Entry 7NT6 (electron microscopy, 4.30 A resolution (low resolution: residue-level contacts below are approximate; hydrogen-bond / salt-bridge calls are withheld)); this record covers chains K and X of the 17 polymer chains in the assembly.

== Chain K ==
Molecule: Nucleoprotein
Source organism: Nipah virus
Reference sequence: Q9IK92 (NCAP_NIPAV); residues 1-532 here = UniProt positions 1-532
Amino-acid sequence (554 residues; numbered -21 to 532; the number before each row is that of its first residue; numbers below 1 keep their minus sign (Met-21 is residue -21)):
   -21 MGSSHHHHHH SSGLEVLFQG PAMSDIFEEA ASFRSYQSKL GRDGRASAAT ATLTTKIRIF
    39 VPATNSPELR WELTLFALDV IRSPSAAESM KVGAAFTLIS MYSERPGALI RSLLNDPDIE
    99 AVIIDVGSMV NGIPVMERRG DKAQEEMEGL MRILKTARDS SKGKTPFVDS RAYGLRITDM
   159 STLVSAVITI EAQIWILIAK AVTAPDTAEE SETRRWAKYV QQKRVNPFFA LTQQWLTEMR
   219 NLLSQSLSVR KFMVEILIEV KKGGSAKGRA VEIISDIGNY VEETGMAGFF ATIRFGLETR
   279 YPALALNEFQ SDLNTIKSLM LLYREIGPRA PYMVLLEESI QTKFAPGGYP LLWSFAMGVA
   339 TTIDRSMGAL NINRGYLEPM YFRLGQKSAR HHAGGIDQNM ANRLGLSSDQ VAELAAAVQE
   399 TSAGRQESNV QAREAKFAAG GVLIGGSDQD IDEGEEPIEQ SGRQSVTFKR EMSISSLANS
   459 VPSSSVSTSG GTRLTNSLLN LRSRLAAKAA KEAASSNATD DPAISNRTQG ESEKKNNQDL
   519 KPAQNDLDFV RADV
Disordered / not traced: -21 to 3, 394-532
Construct notes: initiating methionine (-21); expression tag (-20 to 0)
Swiss-Prot annotation at these positions:
  - binding site (RNA): Lys178, Arg193, Tyr258, Arg352

== Chain X ==
Molecule: 48-nt RNA strand
Source organism: Escherichia coli BL21(DE3)
Sequence (48 nucleotides; each row starts with the number of its first residue):
     1 UUUUUUUUUU UUUUUUUUUU UUUUUUUUUU UUUUUUUUUU UUUUUUUU

== How chain K and chain X interact ==
Contacting residue pairs (12; chain K residue first):
  Thr181(K) with U20(X)
  Lys196(K) with U25(X)
  Asn257(K) with U24(X)
  Tyr258(K) with U24(X)
  Ala265(K) with U21(X)
  Gly266(K) with U21(X)
  Pro324(K) with U20(X)
  Ser344(K) with U22(X)
  Met345(K) with U22(X)
  Leu348(K) with U21(X); U22(X)
  Asn349(K) with U21(X)
Other interface residues (no listed pair), chain K (15 interface residues in all): Gln200, Ala323, Gly325, Ala347

== In short ==
15 residues of chain K and 5 residues of chain X are in contact. UniProt lists 4 RNA-binding residues on chain
K.
Here chain K is Nucleoprotein (Nipah virus) and chain X is a 48-nt RNA strand (Escherichia coli BL21(DE3)).
Entry 7NT6 (CryoEM structure of the Nipah virus nucleocapsid spiral clam-shaped assembly) was determined by
electron microscopy, deposited together with 7NT5.
